PDB entry 6X3V | electron microscopy, 3.50 A resolution | chains A and E of the 9 polymer chains in the assembly

# Chain A
Protein: Gamma-aminobutyric acid receptor subunit beta-2
From: Homo sapiens
UniProtKB: P47870 (GBRB2_HUMAN), isoform P47870-1; the construct has insertions or renumbered stretches relative to UniProt, so the offset changes along the chain: 1-307 = UniProt 25-331; 316-341 = UniProt 487-512
Sequence (364 residues; row label = number of the first residue in the row):
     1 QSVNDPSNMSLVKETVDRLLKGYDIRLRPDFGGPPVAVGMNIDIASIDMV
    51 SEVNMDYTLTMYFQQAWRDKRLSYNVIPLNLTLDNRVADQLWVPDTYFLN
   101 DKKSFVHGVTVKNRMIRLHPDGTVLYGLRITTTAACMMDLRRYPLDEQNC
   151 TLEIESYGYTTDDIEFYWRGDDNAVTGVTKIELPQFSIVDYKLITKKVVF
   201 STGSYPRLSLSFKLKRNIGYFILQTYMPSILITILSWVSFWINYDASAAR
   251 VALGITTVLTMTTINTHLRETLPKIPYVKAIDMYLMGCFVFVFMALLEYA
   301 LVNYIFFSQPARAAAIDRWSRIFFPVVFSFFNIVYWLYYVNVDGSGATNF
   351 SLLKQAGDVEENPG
Unresolved in the structure: 1-6, 341-364
Construct notes: linker (308-315)
Cystine bridges: Cys136-Cys150
Glycans and other covalent adducts: N-acetylglucosamine (NAG) linked to Asn80, Asn149
Ligand contacts:
  - gamma-amino-butanoic acid (ABU): Tyr97, Glu155, Ser156, Tyr157, Phe200, Thr202, Tyr205
  - Etomidate (V8D): Met261, Thr262, Asn265, Asp282, Leu285, Met286, Phe289, Val290
Swiss-Prot annotation at these positions:
  - binding site (histamine): Tyr97, Ser156, Tyr157, Thr202
  - binding site (4-aminobutanoate): Tyr157, Thr202
  - glycosylation (N-linked (GlcNAc...) asparagine): Asn8, Asn80, Asn149
Reported in the primary citation:
  - binding site for Etomidate: Asn265, Met286, Phe289

# Chain E
Protein: Gamma-aminobutyric acid receptor subunit gamma-2
From: Homo sapiens
UniProtKB: P18507 (GBRG2_HUMAN); residues 3-322 here correspond to UniProt positions 42-361 (UniProt number = residue number + 39)
Sequence (417 residues; each row starts with the number of its first residue; numbers below 1 keep their minus sign (Trp-36 is residue -36)):
   -36 WSHPQFEKGGGSGGGSGGSSAWSHPQFEKLEVLFQGPQKSDDDYEDYASN
    14 KTWVLTPKVPEGDVTVILNNLLEGYDNKLRPDIGVKPTLIHTDMYVNSIG
    64 PVNAINMEYTIDIFFAQTWYDRRLKFNSTIKVLRLNSNMVGKIWIPDTFF
   114 RNSKKADAHWITTPNRMLRIWNDGRVLYTLRLTIDAECQLQLHNFPMDEH
   164 SCPLEFSSYGYPREEIVYQWKRSSVEVGDTRSWRLYQFSFVGLRNTTEVV
   214 KTTSGDYVVMSVYFDLSRRMGYFTIQTYIPCTLIVVLSWVSFWINKDAVP
   264 ARTSLGITTVLTMTTLSTIARKSLPKVSYVTAMDLFVSVCFIFVFSALVE
   314 YGTLHYFVSSQPARAAKMDSYARIFFPTAFCLFNLVYWVSYLYLSRGSGA
   364 TNFSLLKQAGDVEENPG
Unresolved in the structure: -36 to 24, 358-380
Construct notes: linker (323-329)
Cystine bridges: Cys151-Cys165
Glycans and other covalent adducts: N-acetylglucosamine (NAG) linked to Asn208
Swiss-Prot annotation at these positions:
  - glycosylation (N-linked (GlcNAc...) asparagine): Asn13, Asn90, Asn208

# How chain A and chain E interact
Pairs across the interface (83; chain A residue first):
  Asn8(A) with Gly47(E), hydrogen bond (side chain-backbone)
  Met9(A) with Arg43(E); Asp45(E); Ile46(E), hydrophobic; Arg85(E)
  Val12(A) with Leu42(E), hydrophobic
  Lys13(A) with Gly37(E), hydrogen bond (side chain-backbone); Leu42(E)
  Val16(A) with Lys41(E)
  Leu20(A) with Lys41(E)
  Asp43(A) with Thr215(E)
  Asp48(A) with Lys117(E), salt bridge
  Tyr62(A) with Phe112(E), hydrophobic; Arg114(E); Tyr172(E), hydrophobic
  Leu79(A) with Ile46(E)
  Thr82(A) with Gly173(E); Tyr174(E); Glu178(E), hydrogen bond
  Leu83(A) with Lys41(E); Leu42(E), hydrophobic
  Asp84(A) with Asn40(E); Lys41(E), hydrogen bond (backbone-backbone); Tyr174(E)
  Asn85(A) with Asp110(E)
  Arg86(A) with Asn40(E); Gly104(E)
  Val87(A) with Lys41(E)
  His107(A) with Ser116(E); Lys117(E)
  Val109(A) with Thr111(E); Phe112(E); Ala119(E); Leu145(E), hydrophobic
  Thr110(A) with Pro109(E); Thr111(E), hydrogen bond (backbone-backbone); Leu143(E)
  Val111(A) with Asp110(E)
  Asn113(A) with Phe112(E)
  Arg114(A) with Tyr172(E)
  Met115(A) with Tyr172(E); Gly173(E)
  Arg117(A) with Gly173(E), hydrogen bond (side chain-backbone); Ser217(E), hydrogen bond; Tyr220(E)
  Gly127(A) with Tyr172(E)
  Leu128(A) with Tyr172(E), hydrogen bond (backbone-side chain)
  Arg129(A) with Phe112(E); Phe113(E), hydrogen bond (side chain-backbone); Arg114(E); Ser116(E), hydrogen bond (side chain-backbone); Tyr172(E)
  Glu182(A) with Gln152(E)
  Pro184(A) with Lys289(E); Val290(E); Ser291(E)
  Gln185(A) with Lys289(E)
  Asn217(A) with Ser291(E), hydrogen bond
  Tyr220(A) with Arg284(E); Lys289(E); Val290(E)
  Leu223(A) with Arg284(E)
  Gln224(A) with Ser280(E); Thr281(E); Arg284(E)
  Met227(A) with Phe304(E), hydrophobic
  Leu231(A) with Phe304(E), hydrophobic; Phe308(E)
  Ile232(A) with Val273(E), hydrophobic
  Ile234(A) with Phe308(E), hydrophobic
  Leu235(A) with Ile270(E), hydrophobic; Val273(E), hydrophobic; Phe308(E), hydrophobic; Leu311(E), hydrophobic
  Trp241(A) with Tyr319(E)
  Ile242(A) with His318(E)
  Asn243(A) with His318(E), hydrogen bond
  Ala248(A) with Pro263(E), hydrophobic
  Ala249(A) with Val262(E), hydrophobic; Thr266(E)
  Thr256(A) with Ile270(E)
  Thr260(A) with Leu274(E)
  His267(A) with Thr281(E)
Interface residues without a listed pair, chain A (60 interface residues in all): Asp17, Ser46, Gln64, Asn80, Leu81, Phe105, Thr176, Gly219, Pro228, Ala252, Leu253, Thr257, Arg321
Interface residues without a listed pair, chain E (61 interface residues in all): Asp39, Pro44, Phe78, Arg86, Trp107, Ile108, Asn115, Asp120, Arg129, Glu150, Pro175, Thr216, Thr277, Thr278, Asp297

# In short
Chain A and chain E form an interface of 60 and 61 residues respectively; the contacts include 12 hydrogen
bonds and 1 salt bridge. Polar pairs include Asp48(A)-Lys117(E), Asn8(A)-Gly47(E) and Lys13(A)-Gly37(E). Bound
to chain A: gamma-amino-butanoic acid and Etomidate. The paper reports a binding site for Etomidate at
Asn265(A), Met286(A) and Phe289(A).
Here chain A is Gamma-aminobutyric acid receptor subunit beta-2 and chain E is Gamma-aminobutyric acid
receptor subunit gamma-2, both from Homo sapiens. Entry 6X3V (Human GABAA receptor alpha1-beta2-gamma2 subtype
in complex with GABA plus etomidate) was determined by electron microscopy (same publication as 6X3S, 6X3T,
6X3U, 6X3W, 6X3X, 6X3Z and 6X40).
